6LNB - chains A and M of the 13 polymer chains in the assembly; structure by electron microscopy, 3.18 A resolution.

# Chain A
Molecule: CRISPR-associated protein Cas6
Organism: Vibrio cholerae
Sequence (199 residues; row label = number of the first residue in the row):
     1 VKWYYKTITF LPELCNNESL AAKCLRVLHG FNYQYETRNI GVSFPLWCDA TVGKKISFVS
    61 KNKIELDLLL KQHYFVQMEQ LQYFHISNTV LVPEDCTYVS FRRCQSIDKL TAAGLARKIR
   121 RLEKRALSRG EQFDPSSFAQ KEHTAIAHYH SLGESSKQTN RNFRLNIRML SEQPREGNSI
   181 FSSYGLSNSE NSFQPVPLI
Not modelled in the structure: 1, 199
From the paper describing this entry:
  - binding site for Crispr RNA (chain M): His29
  - catalytic residues: His29 (citing earlier work)

# Chain M
Molecule: Crispr RNA
Organism: Vibrio cholerae
Sequence (60 nucleotides; each row starts with the number of its first residue):
     1 CUGAUAACUU CACGGCGGGC UUGAUGUCCG CGUCUACCUG GUGAACUGCC GAGUAGGUAG

# Chain A / chain M interface
Residue-residue contacts - 39 pairs, chain A then chain M:
  His29(A) - G60(M)  hydrogen bond to the phosphate
  Tyr33(A) - G60(M)  phosphate contact
  Arg103(A) - A59(M)  hydrogen bond to the base
  Arg103(A) - G60(M)  hydrogen bond to the base
  Gln105(A) - G48(M)  base contact
  Gln105(A) - U58(M)  hydrogen bond to the base
  Gln105(A) - A59(M)  hydrogen bond to the base
  Asp108(A) - C46(M)  base contact
  Asp108(A) - A59(M)  base contact
  Lys109(A) - U58(M)  base contact
  Thr111(A) - A45(M)  sugar contact
  Ala113(A) - C46(M)  phosphate contact
  Arg117(A) - C46(M)  salt bridge to the phosphate
  Arg117(A) - U47(M)  salt bridge to the phosphate
  Arg117(A) - G48(M)  phosphate contact
  Lys118(A) - A55(M)  salt bridge to the phosphate
  Arg121(A) - C49(M)  salt bridge to the phosphate
  Arg121(A) - C50(M)  salt bridge to the phosphate
  Arg121(A) - G51(M)  hydrogen bond to the base
  Leu122(A) - U54(M)  phosphate contact
  Arg125(A) - G51(M)  salt bridge to the phosphate
  Arg125(A) - G53(M)  salt bridge to the phosphate
  Ser137(A) - U54(M)  hydrogen bond to the base
  Phe138(A) - U54(M)  phosphate contact
  Ala139(A) - U54(M)  base contact
  Tyr149(A) - A45(M)  hydrogen bond to the base
  Ser151(A) - A45(M)  base contact
  Ser156(A) - G60(M)  hydrogen bond to the sugar
  Lys157(A) - G60(M)  hydrogen bond to the sugar
  Arg161(A) - C46(M)  base contact
  Arg161(A) - U47(M)  hydrogen bond to the sugar
  Asn162(A) - A45(M)  sugar contact
  Phe163(A) - C46(M)  base contact
  Phe163(A) - G60(M)  stacking on the base
  Arg164(A) - A45(M)  hydrogen bond to the base
  Tyr184(A) - G60(M)  phosphate contact
  Asn188(A) - U58(M)  phosphate contact
  Ser189(A) - U58(M)  hydrogen bond to the phosphate
  Ser189(A) - A59(M)  hydrogen bond to the phosphate
Other interface residues (no listed pair), chain A (30 interface residues in all): Lys141, Gln158, Leu186
Other interface residues (no listed pair), chain M (14 interface residues in all): A52

# Overview
30 residues of chain A and 14 residues of chain M are in contact; the contacts include 14 hydrogen bonds, 7
salt bridges and 1 aromatic stacking contact. Among the polar pairs are Arg103(A)-A59(M), Arg103(A)-G60(M) and
Gln105(A)-U58(M). The paper reports the catalytic residue His29(A); a binding site for Crispr RNA (chain M) at
His29(A).
Here chain A is CRISPR-associated protein Cas6 and chain M is Crispr RNA, both from Vibrio cholerae. Entry
6LNB (CryoEM structure of Cascade-TniQ-dsDNA complex) was determined by electron microscopy, deposited
together with 6LNC.
